8ENU - chains G and D of the 4 polymer chains in the assembly; structure by electron microscopy, 3.22 A resolution.

[Chain G]
Protein: Complement C3 beta chain
From: Homo sapiens
UniProt: P01024 (CO3_HUMAN); residues 1-645 here correspond to UniProt positions 23-667 (UniProt number = residue number + 22)
Amino-acid sequence (645 residues; row label = number of the first residue in the row):
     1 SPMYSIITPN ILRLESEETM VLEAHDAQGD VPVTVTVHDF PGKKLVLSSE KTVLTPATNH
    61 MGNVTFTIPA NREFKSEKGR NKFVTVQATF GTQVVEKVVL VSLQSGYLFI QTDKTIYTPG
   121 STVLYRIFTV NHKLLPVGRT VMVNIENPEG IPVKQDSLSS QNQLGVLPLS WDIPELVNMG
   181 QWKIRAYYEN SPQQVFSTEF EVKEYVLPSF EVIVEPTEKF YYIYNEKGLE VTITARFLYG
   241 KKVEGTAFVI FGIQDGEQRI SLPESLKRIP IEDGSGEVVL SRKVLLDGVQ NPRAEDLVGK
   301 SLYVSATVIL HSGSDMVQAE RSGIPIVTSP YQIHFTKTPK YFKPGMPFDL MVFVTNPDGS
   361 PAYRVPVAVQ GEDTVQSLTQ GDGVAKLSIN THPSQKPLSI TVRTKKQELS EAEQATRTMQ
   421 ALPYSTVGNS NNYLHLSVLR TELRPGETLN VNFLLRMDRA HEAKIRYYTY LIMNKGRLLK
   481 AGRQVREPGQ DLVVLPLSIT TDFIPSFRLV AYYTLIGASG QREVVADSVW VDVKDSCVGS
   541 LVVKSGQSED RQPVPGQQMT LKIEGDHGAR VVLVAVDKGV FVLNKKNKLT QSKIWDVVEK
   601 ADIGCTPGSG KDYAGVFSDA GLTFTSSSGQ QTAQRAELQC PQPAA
Not modelled in the structure: 26, 45, 76-77, 643-645
Curated features (UniProtKB/Swiss-Prot):
  - site: Ser519, Gly520 (Microbial infection: Cleavage)
  - modified residue (Phosphoserine): Ser16, Ser48, Ser275, Ser281
  - glycosylation: Asn63 (N-linked (GlcNAc...) asparagine)
Cystine bridges: Cys605-Cys640

[Chain D]
Protein: Complement factor B
From: Homo sapiens
Notes: EC 3.4.21.47
UniProt: P00751 (CFAB_HUMAN); residues -23 to 739 here correspond to UniProt positions 2-764 (UniProt number = residue number + 25)
Amino-acid sequence (763 residues; row label = number of the first residue in the row; numbers below 1 keep their minus sign (Gly-23 is residue -23)):
   -23 GSNLSPQLCL MPFILGLLSG GVTTTPWSLA RPQGSCSLEG VEIKGGSFRL LQEGQALEYV
    37 CPSGFYPYPV QTRTCRSTGS WSTLKTQDQK TVRKAECRAI HCPRPHDFEN GEYWPRSPYY
    97 NVSDEISFHC YDGYTLRGSA NRTCQVNGRW SGQTAICDNG AGYCSNPGIP IGTRKVGSQY
   157 RLEDSVTYHC SRGLTLRGSQ RRTCQEGGSW SGTEPSCQDS FMYDTPQEVA EAFLSSLTET
   217 IEGVDAEDGH GPGEQQKRKI VLDPSGSMNI YLVLDGSDSI GASNFTGAKK CLVNLIEKVA
   277 SYGVKPRYGL VTYATYPKIW VKVSEADSSN ADWVTKQLNE INYEDHKLKS GTNTKKALQA
   337 VYSMMSWPDD VPPEGWNRTR HVIILMTDGL HNMGGDPITV IDEIRDLLYI GKDRKNPRED
   397 YLDVYVFGVG PLVNQVNINA LASKKDNEQH VFKVKDMENL EDVFYQMIDE SQSLSLCGMV
   457 WEHRKGTDYH KQPWQAKISV IRPSKGHESC MGAVVSEYFV LTAAHCFTVD DKEHSIKVSV
   517 GGEKRDLEIE VVLFHPNYNI NGKKEAGIPE FYDYDVALIK LKNKLKYGQT IRPICLPCTE
   577 GTTRALRLPP TTTCQQQKEE LLPAQDIKAL FVSEEEKKLT RKEVYIKNGD KKGSCERDAQ
   637 YAPGYDKVKD ISEVVTPRFL CTGGVSPYAD PNTCRGDSGG PLIVHKRSRF IQVGVISWGV
   697 VDVCKNQKRQ KQVPAHARDF HINLFQVLPW LKEKLQDEDL GFL
Not modelled in the structure: -23 to 10, 218-232, 321-325, 538, 706-707
Curated features (UniProtKB/Swiss-Prot):
  - active site (Charge relay system): His501, Asp551, Ser674
  - binding site (Mg(2+)): Ser253, Ser255, Thr328
  - binding site (Mn(2+)): Ser253, Ser255, Thr328
  - site: Arg234, Lys235 (Cleavage)
  - glycosylation: Asn97 (N-linked (GlcNAc...) asparagine), Asn117 (N-linked (GlcNAc...) asparagine), Asn260 (N-linked (GlcNAc...) asparagine), Lys266 (N-linked (Glc) (glycation) lysine), Asn353 (N-linked (GlcNAc...) asparagine)
Cystine bridges: Cys12-Cys51, Cys37-Cys73, Cys78-Cys120, Cys106-Cys133, Cys140-Cys180, Cys166-Cys193, Cys453-Cys571, Cys486-Cys502, Cys574-Cys590, Cys631-Cys657, Cys670-Cys700
Covalently attached groups: N-acetylglucosamine (NAG) linked to Asn97, Asn117, Asn260, Asn353
What the authors report for this chain:
  - conformationally variable residues (loop rearrangement, order/disorder transition): Thr216 to Lys233, Arg234

[How chain G and chain D interact]
Residue-residue contacts - 11 pairs, chain G then chain D:
  Thr122(G) - Asn86(D)
  Leu124(G) - Tyr110(D)  hydrophobic
  Arg126(G) - Asp108(D)  salt bridge
  Pro168(G) - Asp108(D)
  Pro168(G) - Gly109(D)
  Ser170(G) - Tyr110(D)  hydrogen bond
  Ser170(G) - Asn135(D)
  Asp172(G) - Asn135(D)
  Asp172(G) - Ser154(D)
  Pro174(G) - Gln155(D)
  Glu175(G) - Gln155(D)
Interface residues without a listed pair, chain G (10 interface residues in all): Gly120, Lys154
Interface residues without a listed pair, chain D (11 interface residues in all): Tyr107, Ala137, Gly153, Tyr156

[In short]
The interface between chain G and chain D involves 10 residues on one side and 11 on the other; the contacts
include 1 hydrogen bond and 1 salt bridge. Polar pairs include Arg126(G)-Asp108(D) and Ser170(G)-Tyr110(D).
N-acetylglucosamine is covalently linked to Asn97(D), Asn117(D), Asn260(D) and Asn353(D). From the paper:
conformational variability at Thr216(D) and Arg234(D).
Here chain G is Complement C3 beta chain and chain D is Complement factor B, both from Homo sapiens. Entry
8ENU (Structure of the C3bB proconvertase in complex with lufaxin) was determined by electron microscopy,
deposited together with 8EOK and 8EO2.
